Entry 9GU3 (electron microscopy, 2.64 A resolution); this record covers chains A and G of the 9 polymer chains in the assembly.

[Chain A]
Protein: Acetylcholine receptor subunit alpha
Source organism: Homo sapiens
UniProtKB: P02708 (ACHA_HUMAN); residues 1-437 here correspond to UniProt positions 21-457 (UniProt number = residue number + 20)
Sequence (437 residues; row label = number of the first residue in the row):
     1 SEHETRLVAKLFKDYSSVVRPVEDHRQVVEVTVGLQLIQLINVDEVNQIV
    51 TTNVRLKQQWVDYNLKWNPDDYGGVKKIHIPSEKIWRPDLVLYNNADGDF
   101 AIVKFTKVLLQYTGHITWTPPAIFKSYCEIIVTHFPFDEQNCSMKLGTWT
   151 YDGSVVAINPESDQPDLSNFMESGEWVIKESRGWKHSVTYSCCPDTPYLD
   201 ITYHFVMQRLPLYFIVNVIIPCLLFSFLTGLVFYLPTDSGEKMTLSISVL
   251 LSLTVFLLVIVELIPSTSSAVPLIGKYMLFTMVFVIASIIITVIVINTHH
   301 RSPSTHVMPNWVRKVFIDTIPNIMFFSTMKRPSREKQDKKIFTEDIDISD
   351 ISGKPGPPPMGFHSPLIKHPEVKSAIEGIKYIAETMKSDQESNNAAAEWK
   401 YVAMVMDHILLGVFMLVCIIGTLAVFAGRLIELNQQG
Disordered / not traced: 298-401, 427-437
Disulfide bonds: Cys-128/Cys-142, Cys-192/Cys-193
Glycans and other covalent adducts: glycan linked to Asn-141
Small-molecule neighbours: acetylcholine (ACH): Tyr-93, Thr-148, Trp-149, Thr-150, Tyr-190, Cys-192, Cys-193, Tyr-198
Swiss-Prot annotation at these positions:
  - glycosylation: Asn-141 (N-linked (GlcNAc...) asparagine)

[Chain G]
Protein: Fab35 light chain
Source organism: Rattus norvegicus
Sequence (213 residues; each row starts with the number of its first residue):
     1 DIVITQSPSLLSASVGDRVTLTCKGSQNIDNYLAWYQQKLGEAPKLLIYK
    51 TNSLQTGIPSRFSGSGSGTDYTLTISSLHSEDLATYYCYQYINGYTFGTG
   101 TKLELKRADAAPTVSIFPPSTEQLATGGASVVCLMNNFYPRDISVKWKID
   151 GTERRDGVLDSVTDQDSKDSTYSMSSTLSLTKADYESHNLYTCEVVHKTS
   201 SSPVVKSFNRNEC
Disordered / not traced: 213
Disulfide bonds: Cys-23/Cys-88, Cys-133/Cys-193

[How chain A and chain G interact]
Contacting residue pairs (14):
  Glu-23(A) / Lys-50(G)  salt bridge
  Tyr-63(A) / Lys-50(G)  hydrogen bond
  Lys-66(A) / Asp-30(G)  salt bridge
  Lys-66(A) / Tyr-32(G)
  Trp-67(A) / Ile-92(G)
  Asn-68(A) / Tyr-91(G)  hydrogen bond (side chain-backbone)
  Asn-68(A) / Ile-92(G)
  Asn-68(A) / Asn-93(G)
  Asn-68(A) / Gly-94(G)  hydrogen bond (side chain-backbone)
  Asn-68(A) / Tyr-95(G)
  Pro-69(A) / Asn-93(G)
  Asp-70(A) / Asp-1(G)
  Asp-70(A) / Gly-94(G)
  Asp-71(A) / Tyr-95(G)  hydrogen bond
Also at the interface, not in a pair above, chain A (9 interface residues in all): Tyr-112

[Summary]
The chain A/chain G interface involves 9 residues from each chain, with 4 hydrogen bonds and 2 salt bridges.
Polar pairs include Glu-23(A)/Lys-50(G), Lys-66(A)/Asp-30(G) and Tyr-63(A)/Lys-50(G). Chain A binds
acetylcholine.
Here chain A is Acetylcholine receptor subunit alpha (Homo sapiens) and chain G is Fab35 light chain (Rattus
norvegicus). Entry 9GU3 (Human adult muscle nAChR in desensitised state in nanodisc with 1 mM acetylcholine)
was determined by electron microscopy together with 9GU0, 9GU1 and 9GU2 from the same study.
